Entry 6SC2 (electron microscopy, 3.90 A resolution); this record covers chains I and J of the 14 polymer chains in the assembly.

[Chain I (and J)]
Protein: Dynein light chain 1, cytoplasmic
Source organism: Homo sapiens
Notes: chain J of this document is another copy of the same molecule, construct and numbering; everything in this record applies to it too
Reference sequence: P63167 (DYL1_HUMAN); residue numbers follow UniProt; this construct covers 1-89
Sequence (89 residues; each row starts with the number of its first residue):
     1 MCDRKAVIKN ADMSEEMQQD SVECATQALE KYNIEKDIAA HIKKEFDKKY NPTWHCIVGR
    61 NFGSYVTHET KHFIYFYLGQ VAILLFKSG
Unresolved in the structure: 1-3

[Interface between chain I and chain J]
Residue-residue contacts (30; chain I residue first):
  Glu35(I) with Gly63(J)
  Ala39(I) with Ser64(J); Tyr65(J)
  Ala40(I) with Tyr65(J), hydrophobic
  His55(I) with Tyr65(J)
  Cys56(I) with Ser64(J); Tyr65(J), hydrogen bond (backbone-backbone)
  Ile57(I) with Gly63(J)
  Val58(I) with Phe62(J); Gly63(J), hydrogen bond (backbone-backbone)
  Gly59(I) with Asn61(J); Phe62(J)
  Arg60(I) with Asn61(J), hydrogen bond (backbone-backbone)
  Asn61(I) with Gly59(J); Arg60(J), hydrogen bond (backbone-backbone); Asn61(J), hydrogen bond (backbone-backbone)
  Phe62(I) with Val58(J); Gly59(J)
  Gly63(I) with Glu35(J); Lys36(J); Ile57(J); Val58(J), hydrogen bond (backbone-backbone)
  Ser64(I) with Ala39(J); Cys56(J)
  Tyr65(I) with Ala39(J); Ala40(J), hydrophobic; His55(J); Cys56(J), hydrogen bond (backbone-backbone)
  Ser88(I) with Ser88(J)
  Gly89(I) with Gly89(J)
Also at the interface, not in a pair above, chain I (19 interface residues in all): Lys36, Lys43, Val66
Also at the interface, not in a pair above, chain J (19 interface residues in all): Lys43, Val66

[Summary]
The chain I/chain J interface involves 19 residues from each chain, with 7 hydrogen bonds. The backbones
hydrogen-bond at Cys56(I)-Tyr65(J), Val58(I)-Gly63(J) and Arg60(I)-Asn61(J).
Both chains are Dynein light chain 1, cytoplasmic (Homo sapiens). Entry 6SC2 (Structure of the dynein-2
complex; IFT-train bound model) was determined by electron microscopy, deposited together with 6RLA and 6RLB.
